5EXI - chain A; structure by X-ray diffraction, 2.28 A resolution.

== Chain A ==
Molecule: Lipoyl synthase
Source organism: Mycobacterium tuberculosis (strain ATCC 25618 / H37Rv)
Notes: EC 2.8.1.8
UniProt: P9WK91 (LIPA_MYCTU); residues 1-311 here = UniProt positions 1-311
Sequence (331 residues; each row starts with the number of its first residue; numbers below 1 keep their minus sign (Met-19 is residue -19)):
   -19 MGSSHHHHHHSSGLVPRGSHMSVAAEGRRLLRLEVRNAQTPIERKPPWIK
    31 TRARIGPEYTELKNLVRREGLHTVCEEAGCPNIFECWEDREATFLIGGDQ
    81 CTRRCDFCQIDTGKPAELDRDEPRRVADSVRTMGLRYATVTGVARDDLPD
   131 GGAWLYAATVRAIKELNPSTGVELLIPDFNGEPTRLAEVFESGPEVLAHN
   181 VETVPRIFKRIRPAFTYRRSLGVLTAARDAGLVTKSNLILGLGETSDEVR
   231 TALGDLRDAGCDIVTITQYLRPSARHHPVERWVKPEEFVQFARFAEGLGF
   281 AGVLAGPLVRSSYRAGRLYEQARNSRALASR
Disordered / not traced: -19 to 33
Differences from the reference sequence: initiating methionine (-19); expression tag (-18 to 0)
Curated features (UniProtKB/Swiss-Prot):
  - binding site ([4Fe-4S] cluster): Cys55, Cys60, Cys66, Cys81, Cys85, Cys88, Ser292
Bound ions: 4Fe-4S cluster Fe site 1: Cys55, Cys60, Cys66, Ser292; 4Fe-4S cluster Fe site 2: Cys81, Cys85, Cys88 (together with (2S,3S)-1,4-dimercaptobutane-2,3-diol)
Small-molecule neighbours:
  - (2S,3S)-1,4-dimercaptobutane-2,3-diol (DTV): Ile90, Thr121, Gly122, Leu155, Ile156, Pro157, Glu182
  - 4Fe-4S cluster (SF4), molecule 1: Val54, Cys55, Cys60, Asn62, Ile63, Cys66, Glu71, Ala72, Thr73, Arg290, Ser292, Tyr293
  - 4Fe-4S cluster (SF4), molecule 2: Cys81, Arg83, Arg84, Cys85, Phe87, Cys88, Ile90, Gly122, Val123, Ala124, Arg192, Phe195
What the authors report for this chain:
  - 4Fe-4S cluster coordination: Ser292

== In short ==
Bound to chain A: 4Fe-4S cluster and (2S,3S)-1,4-dimercaptobutane-2,3-diol. Cys55, Cys60, Cys66 and Ser292
form the 4Fe-4S cluster Fe site 1. Cys81, Cys85 and Cys88 coordinate 4Fe-4S cluster Fe site 2. Curated
annotation (UniProt) lists 7 [4Fe-4S] cluster-binding residues. From the paper: 4Fe-4S cluster coordination by
Ser292.
Chain A is Lipoyl synthase (Mycobacterium tuberculosis (strain ATCC 25618 / H37Rv)); the structure, Crystal
structure of M. tuberculosis lipoyl synthase at 2.28 A resolution, was determined by X-ray diffraction (same
publication as 5EXJ and 5EXK).
